PDB entry 3LWR | X-ray diffraction, 2.20 A resolution | chains A and D of the 5 polymer chains in the assembly

Chain A:
Molecule: Probable tRNA pseudouridine synthase B
Source organism: Pyrococcus furiosus
Notes: EC 5.4.99.25
UniProt: Q7LWY0 (TRUB_PYRFU); residues 4-343 here correspond to UniProt positions 1-340 (UniProt number = residue number - 3)
Chain sequence (340 residues; row label = number of the first residue in the row):
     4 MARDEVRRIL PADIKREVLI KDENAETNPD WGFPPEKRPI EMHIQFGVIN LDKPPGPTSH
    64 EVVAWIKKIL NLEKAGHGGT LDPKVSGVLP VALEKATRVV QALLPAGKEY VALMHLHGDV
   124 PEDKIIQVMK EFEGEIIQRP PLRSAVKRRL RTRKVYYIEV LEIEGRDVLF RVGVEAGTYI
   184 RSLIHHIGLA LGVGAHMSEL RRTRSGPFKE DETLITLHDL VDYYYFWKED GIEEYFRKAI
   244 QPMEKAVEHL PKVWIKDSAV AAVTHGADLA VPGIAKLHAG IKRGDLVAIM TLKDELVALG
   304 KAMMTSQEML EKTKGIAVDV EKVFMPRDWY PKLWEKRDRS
Unresolved in the structure: 4-10, 143-152, 338-343
UniProt features mapped onto this chain:
  - active site: Asp85 (Nucleophile)
What the authors report for this chain:
  - conformationally variable residues: Tyr182
  - catalytic residues: Asp85 (by similarity / conservation)
  - mutagenesis - D85E, Y182H, Y182S, R184E: abolished catalytic activity
  - mutagenesis - Y113F, Y113H, Y113L: decreased catalytic activity

Chain D:
Molecule: H/aca RNA
Sequence (58 nucleotides; numbered 1 to 58; the number before each row is that of its first residue):
     1 GGGCCACGGA AACCGCGCGC GGUGAUCAAU GAGCCGCGUU CGCUCCCGUG GCCCACAA

Chain A / chain D interface:
Residue-residue contacts - 72 pairs, chain A then chain D:
  Gly59(A) - C18(D)  sugar contact
  Pro60(A) - C18(D)  sugar contact
  Thr61(A) - U40(D)  base contact
  His63(A) - U40(D)  hydrogen bond to the sugar
  His63(A) - C41(D)  stacking on the base
  Glu64(A) - G17(D)  hydrogen bond to the base
  Glu64(A) - U39(D)  hydrogen bond to the sugar
  Glu64(A) - U40(D)  sugar contact
  Val66(A) - C41(D)  sugar contact
  Lys70(A) - C41(D)  phosphate contact
  Lys70(A) - G42(D)  salt bridge to the phosphate
  Lys77(A) - G42(D)  phosphate contact
  Lys77(A) - C43(D)  salt bridge to the phosphate
  Ala78(A) - C41(D)  hydrogen bond to the sugar
  Ala78(A) - G42(D)  phosphate contact
  Gly79(A) - C41(D)  sugar contact
  Gly79(A) - G42(D)  sugar contact
  His80(A) - C41(D)  hydrogen bond to the base
  Thr100(A) - G42(D)  phosphate contact
  Thr100(A) - C43(D)  phosphate contact
  Arg101(A) - C5(D)  salt bridge to the phosphate
  Arg101(A) - A6(D)  salt bridge to the phosphate
  Arg101(A) - C43(D)  phosphate contact
  Arg101(A) - U44(D)  phosphate contact
  Gln104(A) - C43(D)  hydrogen bond to the phosphate
  Gln104(A) - U44(D)  hydrogen bond to the phosphate
  Lys259(A) - A57(D)  sugar contact
  Lys259(A) - A58(D)  salt bridge to the phosphate
  Ser261(A) - A57(D)  hydrogen bond to the sugar
  Ser261(A) - A58(D)  hydrogen bond to the phosphate
  Ala262(A) - A57(D)  base contact
  Ala265(A) - A55(D)  sugar contact
  Ala265(A) - A57(D)  base contact
  Thr267(A) - C4(D)  sugar contact
  His268(A) - G3(D)  hydrogen bond to the base
  His268(A) - C52(D)  sugar contact
  His268(A) - C53(D)  sugar contact
  His268(A) - A55(D)  hydrogen bond to the base
  Gly269(A) - G3(D)  hydrogen bond to the sugar
  Gly269(A) - C4(D)  sugar contact
  Gly269(A) - A55(D)  base contact
  Ala270(A) - A55(D)  base contact
  Ala270(A) - A57(D)  base contact
  Asp271(A) - A57(D)  hydrogen bond to the base
  Leu272(A) - A57(D)  base contact
  Ala273(A) - C56(D)  sugar contact
  Ala273(A) - A57(D)  hydrogen bond to the base
  Pro275(A) - C56(D)  phosphate contact
  Pro275(A) - A57(D)  sugar contact
  Gly276(A) - A57(D)  hydrogen bond to the base
  Lys317(A) - C56(D)  sugar contact
  Gly318(A) - C56(D)  hydrogen bond to the base
  Ile319(A) - C56(D)  base contact
  Val323(A) - C4(D)  phosphate contact
  Glu324(A) - C4(D)  phosphate contact
  Glu324(A) - C5(D)  phosphate contact
  Glu324(A) - C45(D)  phosphate contact
  Lys325(A) - C5(D)  phosphate contact
  Lys325(A) - U44(D)  salt bridge to the phosphate
  Lys325(A) - C45(D)  salt bridge to the phosphate
  Val326(A) - C4(D)  sugar contact
  Val326(A) - C5(D)  hydrogen bond to the phosphate
  Arg330(A) - G3(D)  base contact
  Arg330(A) - C4(D)  hydrogen bond to the base
  Arg330(A) - G51(D)  base contact
  Arg330(A) - C52(D)  hydrogen bond to the base
  Lys335(A) - C53(D)  salt bridge to the phosphate
  Leu336(A) - A58(D)  base contact
  Trp337(A) - C53(D)  phosphate contact
  Trp337(A) - C54(D)  hydrogen bond to the phosphate
  Trp337(A) - A55(D)  sugar contact
  Trp337(A) - A58(D)  base contact
Also at the interface, not in a pair above, chain A (42 interface residues in all): Ala67, Glu76, Val103, Leu107

Overview:
42 residues of chain A and 21 residues of chain D are in contact, with 20 hydrogen bonds, 8 salt bridges and 1
aromatic stacking contact. Among the polar pairs are Glu64(A)-G17(D), His80(A)-C41(D) and His268(A)-G3(D).
From the paper: the catalytic residue Asp85(A); D85E, Y182H and Y182S of chain A, among others, abolish
catalytic activity; 7 substitutions were tested in all.
Here chain A is Probable tRNA pseudouridine synthase B (Pyrococcus furiosus) and chain D is H/aca RNA. Entry
3LWR (Structure of H/ACA RNP bound to a substrate RNA containing 4SU) was determined by X-ray diffraction,
deposited together with 3LWQ and 3LWV.
